1KJH - chains A and B of the 3 polymer chains in the assembly; structure by X-ray diffraction, 2.00 A resolution.

[Chain A (and B)]
Name: Pol polyprotein
From: Human immunodeficiency virus 1
Notes: EC 3.4.23.16; fragment: hiv-1 protease, residues 57-155; chain B of this document is another copy of the same molecule, construct and numbering; everything in this record applies to it too
UniProt: P03369 (POL_HV1A2); residues 1-99 here correspond to UniProt positions 57-155 (UniProt number = residue number + 56)
Chain sequence (99 residues; row label = number of the first residue in the row):
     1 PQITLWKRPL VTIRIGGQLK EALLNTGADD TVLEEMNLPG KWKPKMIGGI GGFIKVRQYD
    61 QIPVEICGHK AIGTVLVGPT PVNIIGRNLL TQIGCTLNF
Construct notes: engineered mutation Lys7 (Gln63 in P03369), Asn25 (Asp81 in P03369)

[Interface between chain A and chain B]
Pairs across the interface (89; chain A residue first):
  Pro1(A) with Leu97(B); Asn98(B); Phe99(B), hydrogen bond (backbone-backbone)
  Gln2(A) with Thr96(B); Leu97(B); Asn98(B), hydrogen bond
  Ile3(A) with Thr96(B); Leu97(B), hydrogen bond (backbone-backbone); Phe99(B), hydrophobic
  Leu5(A) with Arg87(B), hydrogen bond (backbone-side chain); Leu90(B), hydrophobic; Thr91(B); Cys95(B)
  Trp6(A) with Arg87(B), hydrogen bond (backbone-side chain); Thr91(B)
  Lys7(A) with Arg87(B)
  Arg8(A) with Asp29(B), salt bridge; Arg87(B)
  Pro9(A) with Thr26(B)
  Leu23(A) with Gly27(B)
  Leu24(A) with Thr26(B), hydrogen bond (backbone-side chain); Leu97(B), hydrophobic
  Asn25(A) with Asn25(B), hydrogen bond; Thr26(B); Gly27(B), hydrogen bond (side chain-backbone)
  Thr26(A) with Leu5(B); Pro9(B); Leu24(B), hydrogen bond (side chain-backbone); Asn25(B); Thr26(B), hydrogen bond (backbone-side chain); Leu97(B)
  Gly27(A) with Leu23(B); Asn25(B)
  Asp29(A) with Arg8(B), salt bridge
  Gly49(A) with Ile50(B); Pro81(B)
  Ile50(A) with Ile47(B), hydrophobic; Gly48(B); Gly49(B); Ile50(B), hydrogen bond (backbone-backbone); Ile54(B)
  Gly51(A) with Ile50(B), hydrogen bond (backbone-backbone); Gly51(B)
  Gly52(A) with Ile50(B); Gly51(B)
  Ile54(A) with Ile50(B), hydrophobic
  His69(A) with Phe99(B)
  Arg87(A) with Leu5(B), hydrogen bond (side chain-backbone); Trp6(B), hydrogen bond (side chain-backbone); Lys7(B); Arg8(B); Pro9(B)
  Leu90(A) with Leu5(B), hydrophobic
  Thr91(A) with Leu5(B); Trp6(B)
  Ile93(A) with Phe99(B)
  Gly94(A) with Asn98(B); Phe99(B)
  Cys95(A) with Leu5(B); Leu97(B), hydrophobic; Asn98(B); Phe99(B), hydrophobic
  Thr96(A) with Gln2(B); Ile3(B); Thr96(B); Leu97(B); Asn98(B), hydrogen bond (backbone-backbone)
  Leu97(A) with Pro1(B); Gln2(B); Ile3(B), hydrogen bond (backbone-backbone); Leu24(B), hydrophobic; Thr26(B); Cys95(B), hydrophobic; Thr96(B); Leu97(B), hydrophobic
  Asn98(A) with Pro1(B); Gln2(B), hydrogen bond; Gly94(B); Cys95(B); Thr96(B), hydrogen bond (backbone-backbone); Asn98(B), hydrogen bond
  Phe99(A) with Pro1(B), hydrogen bond (backbone-backbone); Ile3(B), hydrophobic; Leu24(B), hydrophobic; Cys67(B), hydrophobic; His69(B), hydrogen bond (backbone-side chain); Ile93(B); Gly94(B); Cys95(B), hydrophobic
Other interface residues (no listed pair), chain A (35 interface residues in all): Thr4, Cys67, Thr80, Pro81, Ile84
Other interface residues (no listed pair), chain B (38 interface residues in all): Thr4, Gly52, Ile66, Pro79, Thr80

[Overview]
35 residues of chain A and 38 residues of chain B are in contact; the contacts include 21 hydrogen bonds and 2
salt bridges. Among the polar pairs are Arg8(A)-Asp29(B), Gln2(A)-Asn98(B) and Leu5(A)-Arg87(B).
Chain A and chain B are both Pol polyprotein (Human immunodeficiency virus 1); the structure, Substrate shape
determines specificity of recognition recognition for HIV-1 protease: analysis of crystal structures of six
..., was determined by X-ray diffraction together with 1KJ4, 1KJ7, 1KJF and 1KJG from the same study.
